Entry 5YEP (X-ray diffraction, 3.00 A resolution); this record covers chains A and C of the 4 polymer chains in the assembly.

Chain A:
Name: Toxin-antitoxin system antidote Mnt family
Organism: Shewanella oneidensis
Reference sequence: Q8ECH7 (Q8ECH7_SHEON); residues 1-139 here = UniProt positions 1-139
Chain sequence (139 residues; each row starts with the number of its first residue):
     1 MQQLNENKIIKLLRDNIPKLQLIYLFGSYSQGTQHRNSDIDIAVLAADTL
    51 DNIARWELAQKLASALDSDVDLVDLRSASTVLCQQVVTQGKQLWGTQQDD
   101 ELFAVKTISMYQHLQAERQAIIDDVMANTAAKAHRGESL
Disordered / not traced: 1-5, 35-37, 128-139
Modified residues: Mse-1 (selenomethionine); Mse-110 (selenomethionine; parent Met); Mse-126 (selenomethionine; parent Met)
UniProt features mapped onto this chain:
  - motif: Gly-27 to Asp-41 (GSX(10)DXD motif)
  - binding site (Mg(2+)): Asp-39, Asp-41, Asp-71
What the authors report for this chain:
  - mutagenesis - N52DEL, Q98DEL: decreased growth in response to SO3166 toxicity
  - mutagenesis - L114DEL: unchanged growth in response to SO3166 toxicity

Chain C:
Name: Toxin-antitoxin system toxin HepN family
Organism: Shewanella oneidensis
Reference sequence: Q8ECH6 (Q8ECH6_SHEON); residues 1-133 here = UniProt positions 1-133
Chain sequence (139 residues; each row starts with the number of its first residue):
     1 MNDIIINKIATIKRCIKRIQQVYGDGSQFKQDFTLQDSVILNLQRCCEAC
    51 IDIANHINRQQQLGIPQSSRDSFTLLAQNNLITQPLSDNLKKMVGLRNIA
   101 VHDYQELNLDIVVHVVQHHLEDFEQFIDVIKAEHHHHHH
Disordered / not traced: 1, 134-139
Sequence notes: expression tag (134-139)
Modified residues: Mse-1 (selenomethionine); Mse-93 (selenomethionine; parent Met)
UniProt features mapped onto this chain:
  - motif: Arg-97 to Tyr-104 (RX(4)HXY motif)
  - active site: Arg-97, His-102
  - modified residue: Tyr-104 (O-tri-AMP-tyrosine)
What the authors report for this chain:
  - catalytic residues: Arg-97 to His-102 (proposed by the authors, not directly observed)
  - catalytic residues: Arg-97, His-102 (citing earlier work)

Chain A / chain C interface:
Pairs across the interface (27):
  Arg-76(A) / Gln-105(C)
  Ala-78(A) / Arg-70(C)  hydrogen bond (backbone-side chain)
  Ser-79(A) / Gln-67(C)
  Thr-80(A) / Gln-67(C)  hydrogen bond (backbone-backbone)
  Thr-80(A) / Ser-68(C)
  Val-81(A) / Gln-67(C)  hydrogen bond (backbone-backbone)
  Lys-106(A) / Tyr-104(C)
  Ser-109(A) / His-102(C)
  Mse-110(A) / His-102(C)
  His-113(A) / His-102(C)
  Leu-114(A) / Gln-67(C)
  Leu-114(A) / Ser-68(C)
  Leu-114(A) / Ser-69(C)
  Glu-117(A) / Ile-51(C)
  Glu-117(A) / Asn-55(C)  hydrogen bond (backbone-side chain)
  Glu-117(A) / Ser-69(C)  hydrogen bond
  Glu-117(A) / Arg-97(C)  salt bridge
  Arg-118(A) / Ile-65(C)
  Arg-118(A) / Pro-66(C)  hydrogen bond (side chain-backbone)
  Arg-118(A) / Gln-67(C)
  Ala-120(A) / Arg-59(C)
  Ile-121(A) / Asn-55(C)
  Ile-121(A) / Asn-58(C)
  Ile-121(A) / Arg-59(C)
  Ile-121(A) / Gly-64(C)
  Ile-122(A) / Ile-65(C)  hydrophobic
  Asp-124(A) / Arg-59(C)  salt bridge
Interface residues without a listed pair, chain A (18 interface residues in all): Ser-77, Val-125
Interface residues without a listed pair, chain C (17 interface residues in all): Asn-98, Val-101
The authors on this interface:
  - residue pairs: Glu-117(A)/Arg-97(C) (salt bridge)
  - interface residues, chain C: Arg-59(C), Pro-66(C), Gln-67(C), Ser-69(C), Arg-70(C), Asn-98(C)

Overview:
18 residues of chain A face 17 of chain C across their interface; the contacts include 6 hydrogen bonds and 2
salt bridges. Polar contacts include Glu-117(A)/Arg-97(C), Asp-124(A)/Arg-59(C) and Ala-78(A)/Arg-70(C). The
authors report a salt bridge between Glu-117(A) and Arg-97(C). From the paper: catalytic residues Arg-97(C)
and His-102(C); N52DEL and Q98DEL of chain A reduce growth in response to SO3166 toxicity.
Chain A is Toxin-antitoxin system antidote Mnt family and chain C is Toxin-antitoxin system toxin HepN family,
both from Shewanella oneidensis; the structure, Crystal structure of SO_3166-SO_3165 from Shewanella
oneidensis, was determined by X-ray diffraction.
